6C7D - chain A; structure by X-ray diffraction, 1.79 A resolution.

# Chain A
Molecule: cGMP-dependent 3', 5'-cyclic phosphodiesterase
Source organism: Homo sapiens
Notes: EC 3.1.4.17; fragment: phosphodiesterase 2A
UniProtKB: O00408 (PDE2A_HUMAN), isoform O00408-5; residues 579-917 here correspond to UniProt positions 323-661 (UniProt number = residue number - 256)
Sequence (342 residues; numbered 576 to 917; the number before each row is that of its first residue):
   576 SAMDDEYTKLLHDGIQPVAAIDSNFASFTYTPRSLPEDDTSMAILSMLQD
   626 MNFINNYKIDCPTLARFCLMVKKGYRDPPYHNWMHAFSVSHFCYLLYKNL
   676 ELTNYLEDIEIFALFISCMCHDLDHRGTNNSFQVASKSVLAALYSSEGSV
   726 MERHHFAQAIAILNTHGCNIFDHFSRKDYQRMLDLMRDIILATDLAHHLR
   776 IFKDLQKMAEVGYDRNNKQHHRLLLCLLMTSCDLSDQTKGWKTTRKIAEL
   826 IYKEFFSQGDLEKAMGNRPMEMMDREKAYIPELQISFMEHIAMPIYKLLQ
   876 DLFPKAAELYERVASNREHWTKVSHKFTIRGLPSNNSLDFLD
Sequence notes: expression tag (576-578)
Ion coordination: Zn2+: His660, His696, Asp697, Asp808; Mg2+ near Asp697 (its only coordinating residue here)
Ligand contacts: EOJ (1-(2-chlorophenyl)-4-methyl-N-[(3s,5s,7s)-tricyclo[3.3.1.1~3,7~]decan-1-yl][1,2,4]triazolo[4,3-a]quinoxaline-8-carboxamide): Tyr655, His656, Thr768, Leu770, Leu774, Asp808, Leu809, Gln812, Ile822, Ile826, Tyr827, Phe830, Met845, Met847, Gln859, Phe862, Ile866

# In short
Chain A binds compound EOJ. His660, His696, Asp697 and Asp808 coordinate Zn2+.
Chain A is cGMP-dependent 3', 5'-cyclic phosphodiesterase (Homo sapiens); the structure, Crystal structure of
human phosphodiesterase 2A with
N-(1-adamantyl)-1-(2-chlorophenyl)-4-methyl-[1,2,4]triazolo[4,3-a]quinoxaline-8-carboxamide, was determined by
X-ray diffraction together with 6C7E, 6C7F, 6C7G, 6C7I and 6C7J from the same study.
